Entry 8WW6 (electron microscopy, 3.73 A resolution); this record covers chains A and F of the 8 polymer chains in the assembly.

# Chain A (and F)
Name: Putative primase C962R
From: African swine fever virus
Notes: chain F of this document is another copy of the same molecule, construct and numbering; everything in this record applies to it too
Reference sequence: A0A2X0TKI6 (A0A2X0TKI6_ASF); residues 1-962 here = UniProt positions 1-962
Sequence (972 residues; each row starts with the number of its first residue):
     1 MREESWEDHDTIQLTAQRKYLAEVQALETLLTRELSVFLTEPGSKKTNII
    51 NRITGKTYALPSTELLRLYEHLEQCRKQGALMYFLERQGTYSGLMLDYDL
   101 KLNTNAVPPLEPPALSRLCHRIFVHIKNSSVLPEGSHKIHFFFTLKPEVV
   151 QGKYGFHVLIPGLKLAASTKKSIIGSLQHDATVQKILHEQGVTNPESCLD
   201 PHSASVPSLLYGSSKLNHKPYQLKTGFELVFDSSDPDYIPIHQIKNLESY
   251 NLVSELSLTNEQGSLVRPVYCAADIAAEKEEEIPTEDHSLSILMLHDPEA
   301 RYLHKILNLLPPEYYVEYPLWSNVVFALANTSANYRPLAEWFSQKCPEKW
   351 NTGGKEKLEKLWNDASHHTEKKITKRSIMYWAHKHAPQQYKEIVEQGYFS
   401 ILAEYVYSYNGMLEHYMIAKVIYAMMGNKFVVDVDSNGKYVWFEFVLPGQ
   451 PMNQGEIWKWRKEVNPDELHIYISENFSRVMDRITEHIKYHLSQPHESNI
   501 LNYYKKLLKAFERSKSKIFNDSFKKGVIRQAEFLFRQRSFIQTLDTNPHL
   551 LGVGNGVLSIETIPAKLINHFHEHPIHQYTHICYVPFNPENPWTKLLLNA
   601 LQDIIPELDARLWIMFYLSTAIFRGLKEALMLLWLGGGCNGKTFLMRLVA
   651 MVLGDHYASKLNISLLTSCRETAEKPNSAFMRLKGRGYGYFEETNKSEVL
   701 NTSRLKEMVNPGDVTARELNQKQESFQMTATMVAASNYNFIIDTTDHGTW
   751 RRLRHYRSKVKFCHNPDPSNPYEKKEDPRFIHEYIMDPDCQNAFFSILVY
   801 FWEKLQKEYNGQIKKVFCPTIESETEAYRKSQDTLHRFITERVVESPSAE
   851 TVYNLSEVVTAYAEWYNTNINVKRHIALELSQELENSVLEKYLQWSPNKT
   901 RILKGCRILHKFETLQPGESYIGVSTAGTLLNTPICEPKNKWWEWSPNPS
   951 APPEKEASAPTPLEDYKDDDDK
Unresolved in the structure: 1-288, 919-934, 951-972
Construct notes: expression tag (963-972)
Metal / ion sites: Mg2+: Thr643 (together with ATP-gamma-S)
Residues lining bound ligands: ATP-gamma-S (AGS; phosphothiophosphoric acid-adenylate ester): Ala600, Ile604, Cys639, Asn640, Gly641, Lys642, Thr643, Phe644, Phe762, Lys775, Glu776, Asp777, Phe780, Ile781

# Interface between chain A and chain F
Contacting residue pairs (58; chain A residue first):
  Tyr409(A) with Ser478(F); Phe519(F)
  Asn410(A) with Glu512(F)
  Glu414(A) with Phe519(F); Asn520(F), hydrogen bond (side chain-backbone); Asp521(F), hydrogen bond (side chain-backbone)
  Tyr416(A) with Ser474(F); Glu475(F), hydrogen bond; Phe519(F), hydrophobic; Lys524(F)
  Met417(A) with Phe519(F), hydrophobic
  Lys420(A) with Glu475(F), salt bridge
  Tyr440(A) with Asp467(F), hydrogen bond
  Arg529(A) with Asp521(F), salt bridge
  Gln530(A) with Asp521(F), hydrogen bond; Lys524(F), hydrogen bond
  Phe533(A) with Asp467(F); His470(F); Ile471(F), hydrophobic
  Arg536(A) with Asp467(F), salt bridge
  Arg538(A) with Pro451(F); Arg461(F); Glu463(F), salt bridge
  Gln542(A) with Asn453(F)
  Leu626(A) with His782(F)
  Arg670(A) with Asn695(F)
  Lys675(A) with Lys675(F); Pro676(F); Asn677(F); Ser678(F)
  Lys706(A) with Asn695(F)
  Glu707(A) with Glu692(F)
  Gly712(A) with Arg647(F)
  Asp713(A) with Lys660(F)
  Gln723(A) with Ser678(F); Arg682(F)
  Arg751(A) with Glu776(F), salt bridge
  Glu850(A) with Phe912(F)
  Thr851(A) with Phe912(F)
  Val852(A) with Phe912(F)
  Tyr853(A) with Lys911(F); Phe912(F)
  Asn854(A) with Glu841(F)
  Ser856(A) with Asn869(F)
  Arg874(A) with Asn871(F); Val872(F)
  Ile876(A) with Ile870(F); Asn871(F)
  Ala877(A) with Asn869(F); Ile870(F), hydrogen bond (backbone-backbone)
  Leu878(A) with Lys696(F); Ser697(F)
  Pro897(A) with Glu845(F)
  Asn898(A) with Thr840(F); Glu841(F); Val844(F); Glu845(F), hydrogen bond
  Thr900(A) with Glu841(F)
Interface residues without a listed pair, chain A (49 interface residues in all): Ser408, His415, Gly438, Gly526, Ser539, Lys627, Ser703, Asn710, Val714, Thr715, Arg717, Val859, Thr860, Ile902
Interface residues without a listed pair, chain F (45 interface residues in all): Val464, Asn465, Cys639, Glu693, Leu719, Trp865, Thr868

# Overview
49 residues of chain A and 45 residues of chain F are in contact, with 8 hydrogen bonds and 5 salt bridges.
Polar contacts include Lys420(A)-Glu475(F), Arg529(A)-Asp521(F) and Arg536(A)-Asp467(F). Ligands of chain A:
ATP-gamma-S.
Chain A and chain F are both Putative primase C962R (African swine fever virus); the structure, Structure of
ATP-rs-Form AsfvPrimPol Hexamer, was determined by electron microscopy.
